PDB entry 2CHZ | X-ray diffraction, 2.60 A resolution | chain A

# Chain A
Protein: Phosphatidylinositol-4,5-bisphosphate 3-kinase catalytic subunit gamma isoform
From: Homo sapiens
Notes: EC 2.7.1.137, 2.7.1.153; fragment: human pi-3k gamma catalytic subunit, residues 143-1101
UniProtKB: P48736 (PK3CG_HUMAN); residues 144-1102 here correspond to UniProt positions 143-1101 (UniProt number = residue number - 1)
Chain sequence (966 residues; row label = number of the first residue in the row):
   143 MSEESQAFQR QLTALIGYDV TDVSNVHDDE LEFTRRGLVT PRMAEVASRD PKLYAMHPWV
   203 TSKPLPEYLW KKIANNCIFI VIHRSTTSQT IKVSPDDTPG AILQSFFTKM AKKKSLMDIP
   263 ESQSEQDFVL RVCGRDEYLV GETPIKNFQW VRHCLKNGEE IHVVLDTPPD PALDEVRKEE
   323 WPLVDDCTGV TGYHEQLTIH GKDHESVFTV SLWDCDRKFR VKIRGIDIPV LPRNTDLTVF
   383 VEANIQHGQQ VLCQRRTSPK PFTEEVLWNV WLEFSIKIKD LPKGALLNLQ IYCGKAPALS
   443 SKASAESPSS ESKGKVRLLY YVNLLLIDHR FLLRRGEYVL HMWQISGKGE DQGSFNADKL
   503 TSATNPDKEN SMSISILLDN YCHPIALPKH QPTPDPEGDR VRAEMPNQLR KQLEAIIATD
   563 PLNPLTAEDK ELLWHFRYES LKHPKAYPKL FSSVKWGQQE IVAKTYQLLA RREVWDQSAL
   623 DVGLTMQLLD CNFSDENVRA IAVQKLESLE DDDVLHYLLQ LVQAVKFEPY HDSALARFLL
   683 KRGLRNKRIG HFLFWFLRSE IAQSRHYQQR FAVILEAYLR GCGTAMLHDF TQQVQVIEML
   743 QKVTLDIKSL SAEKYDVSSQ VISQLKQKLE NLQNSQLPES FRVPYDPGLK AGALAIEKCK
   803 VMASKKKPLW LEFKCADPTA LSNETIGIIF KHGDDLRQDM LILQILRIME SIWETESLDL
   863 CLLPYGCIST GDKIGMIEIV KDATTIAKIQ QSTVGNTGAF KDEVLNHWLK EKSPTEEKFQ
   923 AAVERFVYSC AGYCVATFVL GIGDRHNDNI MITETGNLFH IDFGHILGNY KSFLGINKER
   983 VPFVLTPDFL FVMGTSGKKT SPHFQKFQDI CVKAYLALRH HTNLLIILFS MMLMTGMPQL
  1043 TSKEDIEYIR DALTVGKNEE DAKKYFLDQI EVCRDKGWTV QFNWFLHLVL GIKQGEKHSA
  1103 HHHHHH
Unresolved in the structure: 143, 255-268, 323-356, 436-459, 490-496, 523-524, 529-543, 901, 968-980, 1094-1108
Small-molecule neighbours: pik-93 (093; N-(5-(4-chloro-3-(2-hydroxy-ethylsulfamoyl)- phenylthiazole-2-yl)-acetamide): Met804, Ser806, Pro810, Trp812, Ile831, Lys833, Tyr867, Ile879, Glu880, Ile881, Val882, Asp884, Ala885, Asp950, Asn951, Met953, Phe961, Ile963, Asp964
What the authors report for this chain:
  - binding site for pik-93: Val882, Asp964

# In short
Ligands of chain A: pik-93. From the paper: a binding site for pik-93 at Val882 and Asp964.
Chain A is Phosphatidylinositol-4,5-bisphosphate 3-kinase catalytic subunit gamma isoform (Homo sapiens); the
structure, A pharmacological map of the PI3-K family defines a role for p110alpha in signaling: The structure
..., was determined by X-ray diffraction together with 2CHW and 2CHX from the same study.
